Entry 2P3N (X-ray diffraction, 2.20 A resolution); this record covers chains A and D of the 4 polymer chains in the assembly.

== Chain A ==
Protein: Inositol-1-monophosphatase
Source organism: Thermotoga maritima
Notes: EC 3.1.3.25
Reference sequence: O33832 (SUHB_THEMA); numbering as in UniProt (aligned over 1-256)
Chain sequence (256 residues; numbered 1 to 256; the number before each row is that of its first residue):
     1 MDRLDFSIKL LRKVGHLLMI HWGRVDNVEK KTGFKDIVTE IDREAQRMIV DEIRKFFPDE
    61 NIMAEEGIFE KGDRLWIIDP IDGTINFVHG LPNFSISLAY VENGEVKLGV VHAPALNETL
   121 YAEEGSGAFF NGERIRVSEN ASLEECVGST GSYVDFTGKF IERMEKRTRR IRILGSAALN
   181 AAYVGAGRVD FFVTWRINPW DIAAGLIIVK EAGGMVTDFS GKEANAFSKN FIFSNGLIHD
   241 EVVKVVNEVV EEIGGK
UniProt features mapped onto this chain:
  - binding site (Mg(2+)): Glu65, Asp79, Ile81, Asp82, Asp201
  - binding site (substrate): Asp82 to Thr84, Arg172, Ala177, Arg196
Ion coordination: Mg2+: Glu65, Asp79, Ile81

== Chain D ==
Protein: Inositol-1-monophosphatase
Source organism: Thermotoga maritima
Notes: EC 3.1.3.25
Reference sequence: O33832 (SUHB_THEMA); residues 1501-1756 here correspond to UniProt positions 1-256 (UniProt number = residue number - 1500)
Chain sequence (256 residues; numbered 1501 to 1756; the number before each row is that of its first residue):
  1501 MDRLDFSIKL LRKVGHLLMI HWGRVDNVEK KTGFKDIVTE IDREAQRMIV DEIRKFFPDE
  1561 NIMAEEGIFE KGDRLWIIDP IDGTINFVHG LPNFSISLAY VENGEVKLGV VHAPALNETL
  1621 YAEEGSGAFF NGERIRVSEN ASLEECVGST GSYVDFTGKF IERMEKRTRR IRILGSAALN
  1681 AAYVGAGRVD FFVTWRINPW DIAAGLIIVK EAGGMVTDFS GKEANAFSKN FIFSNGLIHD
  1741 EVVKVVNEVV EEIGGK
UniProt features mapped onto this chain:
  - binding site (Mg(2+)): Glu1565, Asp1579, Ile1581, Asp1582, Asp1701
  - binding site (substrate): Asp1582 to Thr1584, Arg1672, Ala1677, Arg1696
Ion coordination: Mg2+: Glu1565, Asp1579, Ile1581

== Chain A / chain D interface ==
Contacting residue pairs (12; chain A residue first):
  Lys9(A) with Arg1524(D)
  Lys13(A) with Ile1520(D), hydrogen bond (side chain-backbone); Arg1524(D)
  His16(A) with His1516(D); Met1519(D); Ile1520(D)
  Leu17(A) with Ile1520(D), hydrophobic
  Met19(A) with His1516(D)
  Ile20(A) with Lys1513(D); His1516(D); Leu1517(D), hydrophobic
  Arg24(A) with Lys1513(D)

== Overview ==
Chain A and chain D form an interface of 7 and 6 residues respectively; the contacts include 1 hydrogen bond.
Its one hydrogen-bonded contact is Lys13(A)-Ile1520(D).
Chain A and chain D are both Inositol-1-monophosphatase (Thermotoga maritima); the structure, Thermotoga
maritima IMPase TM1415, was determined by X-ray diffraction (same publication as 2P3V).
